Entry 4YVP (X-ray diffraction, 2.60 A resolution); this record covers chain A.

[Chain A]
Protein: Aldo-keto reductase family 1 member C1
Source organism: Homo sapiens
Notes: EC 1.1.1.-, 1.1.1.149, 1.1.1.112, 1.3.1.20
UniProt: Q04828 (AK1C1_HUMAN); numbering as in UniProt (aligned over 1-323)
Amino-acid sequence (323 residues; row label = number of the first residue in the row):
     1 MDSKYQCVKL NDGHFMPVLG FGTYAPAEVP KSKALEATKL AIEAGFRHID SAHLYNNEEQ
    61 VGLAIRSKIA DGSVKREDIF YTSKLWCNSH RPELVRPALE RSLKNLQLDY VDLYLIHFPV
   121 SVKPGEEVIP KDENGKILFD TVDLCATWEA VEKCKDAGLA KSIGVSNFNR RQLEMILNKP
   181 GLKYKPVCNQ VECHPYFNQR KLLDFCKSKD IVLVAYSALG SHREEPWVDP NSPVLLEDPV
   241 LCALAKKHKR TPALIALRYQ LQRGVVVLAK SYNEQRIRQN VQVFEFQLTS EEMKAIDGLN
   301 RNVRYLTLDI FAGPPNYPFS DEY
Disordered / not traced: 1-5
Curated features (UniProtKB/Swiss-Prot):
  - active site: Y55 (Proton donor)
  - binding site (NADP(+)): G20 to Y24, D50, S166, N167, Q190, Y216 to H222, K270 to N280
  - binding site (substrate): Y24, H117, H222, W227
  - site: L54 (Important for substrate specificity), K84 (Lowers pKa of active site Tyr), H222 (May be involved in the mediating step between the transformation of progesterone and the release of the cofactor)
  - mutagenesis: E127 (E127D: 30-fold decrease in k(cat)/K(m) value for progesterone reduction; no effect on the K(m) value), H222 (H222I: Marked decrease in k(cat)/K(m) value for progesterone; 24-fold decrease for progesterone reduction; 18-fold decrease for 20alpha-OHProg oxidation. 95-fold decrease in K(m) value for NADPH ...), R304 (R304L: 70-fold decrease in progesterone reduction. No effect on DHT reduction), Y305 (Y305F: No effect on progesterone reduction), T307 (T307V: No effect on progesterone reduction), D309 (D309V: No effect on progesterone reduction)
Ligand contacts:
  - Glyburide (GBM; 5-chloro-N-(2-{4-[(cyclohexylcarbamoyl)sulfamoyl]phenyl}ethyl)-2-methoxybenzamide): Y24, L54, Y55, N56, W86, H117, F118, V128, I129, N167, H222, E224, W227, L306, L308, F311
  - NADP (NAP; NADP nicotinamide-adenine-dinucleotide phosphate): G22, T23, Y24, D50, Y55, K84, H117, S166, N167, Q190, Y216, S217, A218, L219, G220, S221, H222, L236, A253, L268, A269, K270, S271, Y272, N273, R276, Q279, N280, L306

[Overview]
Bound to chain A: NADP and Glyburide. UniProt lists active-site residue Y55, 27 NADP+-binding residues, 4
substrate-binding residues and 6 mutagenesis sites.
Chain A is Aldo-keto reductase family 1 member C1 (Homo sapiens); the structure, Crystal Structure of AKR1C1
complexed with glibenclamide, was determined by X-ray diffraction together with 4YVV, 4YVX and 4ZFC from the
same study.
